Entry 8OJG (electron microscopy, 4.38 A resolution (low resolution: residue-level contacts below are approximate; hydrogen-bond / salt-bridge calls are withheld)); this record covers chains C and D of the 8 polymer chains in the assembly.

[Chain C (and D)]
Protein: Intermembrane phospholipid transport system binding protein MlaD
Source organism: Escherichia coli
Notes: chain D of this document is another copy of the same molecule, construct and numbering; everything in this record applies to it too
Reference sequence: P64604 (MLAD_ECOLI); numbering as in UniProt (aligned over 1-183)
Chain sequence (183 residues; each row starts with the number of its first residue):
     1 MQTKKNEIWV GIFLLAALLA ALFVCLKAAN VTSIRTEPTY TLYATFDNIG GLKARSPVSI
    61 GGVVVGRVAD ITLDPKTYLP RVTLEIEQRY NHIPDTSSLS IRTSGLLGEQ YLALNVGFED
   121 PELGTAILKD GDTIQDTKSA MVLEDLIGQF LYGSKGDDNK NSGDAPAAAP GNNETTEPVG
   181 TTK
Not modelled in the structure: 1-35, 153-183 (chain D: 1-36, 153-183)
Reported in the primary citation:
  - mutagenesis - F118E, E119K, D120K, Q149C/L151C, L151C: abolished growth in response to SDS/EDTA
  - mutagenesis - E122K: unchanged growth
  - mutagenesis - Q149C: unchanged growth in response to SDS/EDTA

[How chain C and chain D interact]
Residue-residue contacts (11; chain C residue first):
  Gly61(C) - Asn48(D)
  Gly61(C) - Ile49(D)
  Arg89(C) - Pro75(D)
  Tyr90(C) - Leu73(D)
  Tyr90(C) - Tyr78(D)
  His92(C) - Tyr78(D)
  Arg102(C) - Glu144(D)
  Thr103(C) - Leu143(D)
  Thr103(C) - Glu144(D)
  Gly105(C) - Leu143(D)
  Leu106(C) - Leu143(D)
Interface residues without a listed pair, chain C (9 interface residues in all): Leu146
Interface residues without a listed pair, chain D (9 interface residues in all): Val142, Ile147

[Summary]
The chain C/chain D interface involves 9 residues from each chain. The paper reports that F118E, E119K and
D120K of chain C, among others, abolish growth in response to SDS/EDTA; E122K of chain C leaves growth
unchanged; 7 substitutions were tested in all.
Chain C and chain D are both Intermembrane phospholipid transport system binding protein MlaD (Escherichia
coli); the structure, Structure of the MlaCD complex (2:6 stoichiometry), was determined by electron
microscopy together with 8OJ4 from the same study.
